Entry 9NH9 (X-ray diffraction, 1.96 A resolution); this record covers chain A.

[Chain A]
Protein: HrmI
Source organism: Streptomyces griseoflavus
Reference sequence: F8S6W0 (F8S6W0_9ACTN); residues 1-349 here = UniProt positions 1-349
Chain sequence (362 residues; row label = number of the first residue in the row):
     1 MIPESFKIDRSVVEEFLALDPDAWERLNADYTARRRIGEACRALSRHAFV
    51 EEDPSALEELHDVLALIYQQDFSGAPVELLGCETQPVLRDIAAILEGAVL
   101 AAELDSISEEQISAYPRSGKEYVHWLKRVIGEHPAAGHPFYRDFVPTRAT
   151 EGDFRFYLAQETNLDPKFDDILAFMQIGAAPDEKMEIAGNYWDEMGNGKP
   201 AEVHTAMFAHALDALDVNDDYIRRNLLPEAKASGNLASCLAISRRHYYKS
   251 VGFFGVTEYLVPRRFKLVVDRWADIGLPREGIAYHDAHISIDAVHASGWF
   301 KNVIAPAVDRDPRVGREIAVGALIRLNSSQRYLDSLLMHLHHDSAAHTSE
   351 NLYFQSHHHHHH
Unresolved in the structure: 1-5, 343-362
Differences from the reference sequence: expression tag (350-362)
Bound ions: Fe ion site 1: E194, H204, H288 (together with A1BX4); Fe ion site 2: E258, D292, H295
Small-molecule neighbours: A1BX4 (N~6~-hydroxy-L-lysine): Y141, E161, L164, D165, F168, E194, H204, T257, V261, R264, F265, Y284, H288, D292, R325

[Overview]
Ligands of chain A: compound A1BX4. E194, H204 and H288 form the Fe ion site 1. E258, D292 and H295 form the
Fe ion site 2.
Chain A is HrmI (Streptomyces griseoflavus); the structure, Crystal Structure of N-oxygenase HrmI with the
diferric cofactor and the N(6)-hydroxy-L-lysine product bound, was determined by X-ray diffraction (same
publication as 9N1A, 9N1E, 9N1X and 9N2A).
